Entry 7WOS (electron microscopy, 3.91 A resolution); this record covers chains B and D of the 7 polymer chains in the assembly.

# Chain B
Name: Spike glycoprotein
Organism: Severe acute respiratory syndrome coronavirus 2
UniProt: P0DTC2 (SPIKE_SARS2); aligned to UniProt positions 1-1208 over residues 1-1208
Amino-acid sequence (1285 residues; row label = number of the first residue in the row; note: 8 numbers in that range are skipped by the numbering (no residue carries them; nothing is unmodelled there); a row labelled like 177A-177E holds insertion residues (177A, then the next letters in order)):
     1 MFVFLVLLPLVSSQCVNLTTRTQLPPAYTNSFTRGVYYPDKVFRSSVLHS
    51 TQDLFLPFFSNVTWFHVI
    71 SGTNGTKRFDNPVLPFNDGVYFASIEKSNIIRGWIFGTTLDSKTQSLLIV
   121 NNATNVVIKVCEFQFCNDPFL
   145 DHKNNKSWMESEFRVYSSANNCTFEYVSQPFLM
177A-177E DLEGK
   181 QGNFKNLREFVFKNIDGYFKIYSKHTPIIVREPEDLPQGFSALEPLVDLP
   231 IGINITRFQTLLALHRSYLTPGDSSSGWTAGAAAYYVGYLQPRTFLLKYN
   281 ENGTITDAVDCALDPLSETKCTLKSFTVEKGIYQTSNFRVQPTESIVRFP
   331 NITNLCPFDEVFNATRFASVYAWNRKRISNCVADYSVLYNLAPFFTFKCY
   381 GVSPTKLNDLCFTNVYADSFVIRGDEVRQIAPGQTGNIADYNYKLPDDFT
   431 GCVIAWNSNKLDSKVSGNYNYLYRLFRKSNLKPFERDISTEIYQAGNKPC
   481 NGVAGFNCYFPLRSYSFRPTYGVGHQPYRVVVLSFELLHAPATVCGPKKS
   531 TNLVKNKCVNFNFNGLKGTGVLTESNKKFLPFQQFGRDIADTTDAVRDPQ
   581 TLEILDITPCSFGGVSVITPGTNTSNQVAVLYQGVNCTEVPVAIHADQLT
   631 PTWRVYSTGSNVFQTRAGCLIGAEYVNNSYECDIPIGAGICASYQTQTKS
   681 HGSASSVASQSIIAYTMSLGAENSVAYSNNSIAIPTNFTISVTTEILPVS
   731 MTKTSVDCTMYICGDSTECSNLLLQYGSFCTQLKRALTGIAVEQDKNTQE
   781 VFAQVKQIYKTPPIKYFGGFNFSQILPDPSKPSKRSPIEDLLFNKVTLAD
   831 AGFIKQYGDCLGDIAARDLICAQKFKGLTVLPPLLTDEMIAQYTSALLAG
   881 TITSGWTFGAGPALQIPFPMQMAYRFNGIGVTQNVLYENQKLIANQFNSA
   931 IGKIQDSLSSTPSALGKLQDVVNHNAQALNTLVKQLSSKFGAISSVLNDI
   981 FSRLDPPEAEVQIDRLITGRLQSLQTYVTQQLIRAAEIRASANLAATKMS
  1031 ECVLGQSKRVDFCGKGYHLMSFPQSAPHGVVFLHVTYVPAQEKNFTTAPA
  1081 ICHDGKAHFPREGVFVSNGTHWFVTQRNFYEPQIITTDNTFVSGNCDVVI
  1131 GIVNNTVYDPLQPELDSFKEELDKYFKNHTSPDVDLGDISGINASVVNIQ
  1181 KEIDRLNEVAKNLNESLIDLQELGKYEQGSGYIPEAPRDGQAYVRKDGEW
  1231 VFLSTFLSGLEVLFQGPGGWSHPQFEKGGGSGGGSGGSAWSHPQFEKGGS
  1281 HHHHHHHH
Unresolved in the structure: 1-23, 71-78, 145-155, 177A-177E, 248-260, 621-640, 677-688, 828-846, 1148-1288
Cystine bridges: Cys131-Cys166, Cys291-Cys301, Cys336-Cys361, Cys379-Cys432, Cys391-Cys525, Cys480-Cys488, Cys538-Cys590, Cys617-Cys649, Cys662-Cys671, Cys738-Cys760, Cys743-Cys749, Cys1032-Cys1043, Cys1082-Cys1126
Glycans and other covalent adducts: N-acetylglucosamine (NAG) linked to Asn165, Asn282, Asn331, Asn616, Asn709, Asn717, Asn801, Asn1098, Asn1134
Sequence notes: variant Val67 (Ala in P0DTC2), Ile95 (Thr in P0DTC2), Asp145 (Gly142 in P0DTC2), Ile209 (Leu212 in P0DTC2), Asp339 (Gly in P0DTC2), Leu371 (Ser in P0DTC2), Pro373 (Ser in P0DTC2), Phe375 (Ser in P0DTC2), Asn417 (Lys in P0DTC2), Lys440 (Asn in P0DTC2), Ser446 (Gly in P0DTC2), Asn477 (Ser in P0DTC2), Lys478 (Thr in P0DTC2), Ala484 (Glu in P0DTC2), Arg493 (Gln in P0DTC2), Ser496 (Gly in P0DTC2), Arg498 (Gln in P0DTC2), Tyr501 (Asn in P0DTC2), His505 (Tyr in P0DTC2), Lys547 (Thr in P0DTC2), Gly614 (Asp in P0DTC2), Tyr655 (His in P0DTC2), Lys679 (Asn in P0DTC2), His681 (Pro in P0DTC2), Lys764 (Asn in P0DTC2), Tyr796 (Asp in P0DTC2), Pro817 (Phe in P0DTC2), Lys856 (Asn in P0DTC2), His954 (Gln in P0DTC2), Lys969 (Asn in P0DTC2), Phe981 (Leu in P0DTC2); insertion (212-214); engineered mutation Gly682 (Arg in P0DTC2), Ser683 (Arg in P0DTC2), Ser685 (Arg in P0DTC2), Pro892 (Ala in P0DTC2), Pro899 (Ala in P0DTC2), Pro942 (Ala in P0DTC2), Pro986 (Lys in P0DTC2), Pro987 (Val in P0DTC2); expression tag (1209-1288)
Ligand contacts: N-acetylglucosamine (NAG; 2-acetamido-2-deoxy-beta-D-glucopyranose): Ile794, Tyr796, Phe797
Curated features (UniProtKB/Swiss-Prot):
  - region: Asn280 to Cys301 (Putative superantigen), Arg403 to Asp405 (Integrin-binding motif), Asn448 to Phe456 (Immunodominant HLA epitope recognized by the CD8+), Ser816 to Tyr837 (Fusion peptide 1), Lys835 to Phe855 (Fusion peptide 2), Asp1163 to Glu1202 (Heptad repeat 2)
  - site: Arg815, Ser816 (Cleavage)
  - glycosylation: Asn17 (N-linked (GlcNAc...) (complex) asparagine), Asn61 (N-linked (GlcNAc...) (hybrid) asparagine), Asn74 (N-linked (GlcNAc...) (complex) asparagine), Asn122 (N-linked (GlcNAc...) (hybrid) asparagine), Asn149 (N-linked (GlcNAc...) (complex) asparagine), Asn165 (N-linked (GlcNAc...) (complex) asparagine), Asn234 (N-linked (GlcNAc...) (high mannose) asparagine), Asn282 (N-linked (GlcNAc...) (complex) asparagine), Thr323 (O-linked (GalNAc) threonine), Ser325 (O-linked (HexNAc...) serine), Asn331 (N-linked (GlcNAc...) (complex) asparagine), Asn343 (N-linked (GlcNAc...) (complex) asparagine), Asn603 (N-linked (GlcNAc...) (hybrid) asparagine), Asn616 (N-linked (GlcNAc...) (complex) asparagine), Asn657 (N-linked (GlcNAc...) (complex) asparagine), Thr676 (O-linked (GlcNAc...) threonine), Thr678 (O-linked (GlcNAc...) threonine), Asn709 (N-linked (GlcNAc...) (high mannose) asparagine), Asn717 (N-linked (GlcNAc...) (hybrid) asparagine), Asn801 (N-linked (GlcNAc...) (hybrid) asparagine) and 6 more in UniProt

# Chain D
Name: 16L9 Fv
Organism: Homo sapiens
Amino-acid sequence (247 residues; each row starts with the number of its first residue):
     1 QSVLTQPPSASGSPGQSVTISCTGTSSDFGGYNSVSWYQQHPGKAPKLMI
    51 YEVSKRPSGVPDRFSGSKSGNTASLTVSGLQAEDEADYYCSSYAGSNNFD
   101 VFGTGTKVTVLGGGGSGGGGSGGGGSEVQLVESGGGLIQPGGSLRLSCAA
   151 SGFTVSSNYMSWVRQAPGKGLEWVSVIYSGGSTYYADSVKGRFTISRDNS
   201 ENTLYLQMNSLRAEDTAVYYCARGEIQPYYYYGMDVWGQGTTVTVSS
Unresolved in the structure: 1-2, 115-123
Cystine bridges: Cys22-Cys90, Cys148-Cys221

# Interface between chain B and chain D
Contacting residue pairs - 42 pairs, chain B then chain D:
  Arg403(B) with Tyr32(D)
  Asp405(B) with Ser96(D)
  Thr415(B) with Gly181(D); Ser182(D); Tyr184(D), hydrogen bond (backbone-side chain)
  Gly416(B) with Ser182(D); Tyr184(D)
  Asn417(B) with Tyr178(D)
  Asp420(B) with Gly181(D); Ser182(D)
  Tyr421(B) with Tyr159(D); Tyr178(D); Ser179(D), hydrogen bond
  Leu455(B) with Tyr159(D), hydrogen bond (backbone-side chain)
  Phe456(B) with Tyr159(D); Tyr230(D), hydrophobic; Tyr232(D), hydrophobic
  Arg457(B) with Tyr159(D), hydrogen bond (backbone-side chain); Ser179(D)
  Lys458(B) with Ser179(D)
  Asn460(B) with Gly181(D)
  Tyr473(B) with Ser157(D), hydrogen bond (side chain-backbone)
  Ala475(B) with Phe153(D), hydrophobic; Thr154(D), hydrogen bond (backbone-side chain); Ser157(D)
  Gly476(B) with Thr154(D)
  Asn477(B) with Gly152(D); Thr154(D), hydrogen bond
  Phe486(B) with Phe153(D); Gly233(D); Met234(D), hydrophobic
  Asn487(B) with Phe153(D)
  Tyr489(B) with Phe153(D); Tyr230(D); Tyr232(D), hydrogen bond (side chain-backbone); Gly233(D), hydrogen bond (side chain-backbone)
  Arg493(B) with Tyr32(D)
  Ser496(B) with Tyr32(D)
  Tyr501(B) with Asp28(D)
  Gly502(B) with Asp28(D), hydrogen bond (backbone-side chain)
  His505(B) with Gly30(D); Gly31(D), hydrogen bond (side chain-backbone)
Also at the interface, not in a pair above, chain B (28 interface residues in all): Arg408, Ser459, Phe490, Thr500
Also at the interface, not in a pair above, chain D (21 interface residues in all): Ala94, Gly180

# Summary
The interface between chain B and chain D involves 28 residues on one side and 21 on the other; the contacts
include 11 hydrogen bonds. Among the polar pairs are Thr415(B)-Tyr184(D), Tyr421(B)-Ser179(D) and
Leu455(B)-Tyr159(D). Chain B binds N-acetylglucosamine.
Here chain B is Spike glycoprotein (Severe acute respiratory syndrome coronavirus 2) and chain D is 16L9 Fv
(Homo sapiens). Entry 7WOS (The state 3 of Omicron Spike with bispecific antibody FD01) was determined by
electron microscopy (same publication as 7WOP, 7WOQ, 7WOR, 7WOU, 7WOV and 7WOW).
